PDB entry 7LXH | X-ray diffraction, 1.67 A resolution | chains A and B of the 3 polymer chains in the assembly

Chain A:
Molecule: DNA-7-methylguanine glycosylase
From: Bacillus cereus
UniProt: C2T7T7 (C2T7T7_BACCE); residues 1-237 here = UniProt positions 1-237
Chain sequence (241 residues; numbered -3 to 237; the number before each row is that of its first residue; numbers below 1 keep their minus sign (Gly-3 is residue -3)):
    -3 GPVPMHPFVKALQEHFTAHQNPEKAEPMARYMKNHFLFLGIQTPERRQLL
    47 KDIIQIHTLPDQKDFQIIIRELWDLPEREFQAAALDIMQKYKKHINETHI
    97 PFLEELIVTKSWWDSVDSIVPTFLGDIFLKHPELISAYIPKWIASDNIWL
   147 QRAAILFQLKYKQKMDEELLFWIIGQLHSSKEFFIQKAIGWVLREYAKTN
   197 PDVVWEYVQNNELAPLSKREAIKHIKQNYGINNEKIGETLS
Unresolved in the structure: -3 to -2, 226-237
Sequence notes: expression tag (-3 to 0)
Metal / ion sites: Ca2+ near Asp142 (its only coordinating residue here)
Residues lining bound ligands: YNG (7-{7-[(1R)-1-{[(4P)-6-amino-3H-purin-3-yl]methyl}-5-hydroxy-8-methyl-1,6-dihydropyrrolo[3,2-e]indole-3(2H)-carbonyl]-4-hydroxy-5-methoxy-1,6-dihydropyrrolo[3,2-e]indole-3(2H)-carbonyl}-4-hydroxy-5-methoxy-1,6-dihydropyrrolo[3,2-e]indole-3(2H)-carboxamide): Tyr27, Met28, Trp109, Asp110, Lys156, Trp187, Glu191, Lys194
Reported in the primary citation:
  - catalytic residues: Trp109, Asp113, Trp187
  - binding site for YNG: Tyr27, Met28, Trp109, Asp110, Lys156, Trp187, Lys194

Chain B:
Molecule: 9-nt DNA strand
Sequence (9 nucleotides; each row starts with the number of its first residue):
     1 AGCAAXGGC
Modified positions: ORP (2-deoxy-5-phosphono-ribose) at position 6
Residues lining bound ligands: YNG (7-{7-[(1R)-1-{[(4P)-6-amino-3H-purin-3-yl]methyl}-5-hydroxy-8-methyl-1,6-dihydropyrrolo[3,2-e]indole-3(2H)-carbonyl]-4-hydroxy-5-methoxy-1,6-dihydropyrrolo[3,2-e]indole-3(2H)-carbonyl}-4-hydroxy-5-methoxy-1,6-dihydropyrrolo[3,2-e]indole-3(2H)-carboxamide): DG2, DC3, DA4, DA5, ORP_6, DG7

How chain A and chain B interact:
Contacting residue pairs (15; chain A residue first):
  Tyr27(A) - DG7(B)  hydrogen bond to the base
  Tyr27(A) - DG8(B)  sugar contact
  Lys29(A) - DG8(B)  phosphate contact
  Lys29(A) - DC9(B)  salt bridge to the phosphate
  Trp109(A) - ORP_6(B)  base contact
  Trp109(A) - DG7(B)  hydrogen bond to the phosphate
  Asp113(A) - ORP_6(B)  base contact
  Arg148(A) - ORP_6(B)  base contact
  Arg148(A) - DG7(B)  salt bridge to the phosphate
  Phe179(A) - DG8(B)  phosphate contact
  Lys183(A) - DG7(B)  phosphate contact
  Trp187(A) - DA5(B)  phosphate contact
  Trp187(A) - ORP_6(B)  base contact
  Arg190(A) - DA5(B)  hydrogen bond to the phosphate
  Arg190(A) - ORP_6(B)  base contact
Other interface residues (no listed pair), chain A (12 interface residues in all): Trp108, Phe180, His220

Overview:
Chain A and chain B form an interface of 12 and 5 residues respectively, with 3 hydrogen bonds and 2 salt
bridges. Polar pairs include Tyr27(A)-DG7(B), Trp109(A)-DG7(B) and Arg190(A)-DA5(B). From the paper: catalytic
residues Trp109(A), Asp113(A) and Trp187(A); a binding site for YNG at Tyr27(A), Met28(A) and Trp109(A) among
others.
Here chain A is DNA-7-methylguanine glycosylase (Bacillus cereus) and chain B is a 9-nt DNA strand. Entry 7LXH
(Bacillus cereus DNA glycosylase AlkD bound to a CC1065-adenine nucleobase adduct and DNA containing an abasic
...) was determined by X-ray diffraction together with 7LXJ from the same study.
